PDB entry 7YNA | electron microscopy, 3.64 A resolution | chains A and B of the 3 polymer chains in the assembly

[Chain A]
Molecule: CRISPR-associated RAMP family protein
Source organism: Desulfonema ishimotonii
UniProtKB: A0A401FT36 (A0A401FT36_9DELT); residues 1-1601 here = UniProt positions 1-1601
Chain sequence (1601 residues; numbered 1 to 1601; the number before each row is that of its first residue):
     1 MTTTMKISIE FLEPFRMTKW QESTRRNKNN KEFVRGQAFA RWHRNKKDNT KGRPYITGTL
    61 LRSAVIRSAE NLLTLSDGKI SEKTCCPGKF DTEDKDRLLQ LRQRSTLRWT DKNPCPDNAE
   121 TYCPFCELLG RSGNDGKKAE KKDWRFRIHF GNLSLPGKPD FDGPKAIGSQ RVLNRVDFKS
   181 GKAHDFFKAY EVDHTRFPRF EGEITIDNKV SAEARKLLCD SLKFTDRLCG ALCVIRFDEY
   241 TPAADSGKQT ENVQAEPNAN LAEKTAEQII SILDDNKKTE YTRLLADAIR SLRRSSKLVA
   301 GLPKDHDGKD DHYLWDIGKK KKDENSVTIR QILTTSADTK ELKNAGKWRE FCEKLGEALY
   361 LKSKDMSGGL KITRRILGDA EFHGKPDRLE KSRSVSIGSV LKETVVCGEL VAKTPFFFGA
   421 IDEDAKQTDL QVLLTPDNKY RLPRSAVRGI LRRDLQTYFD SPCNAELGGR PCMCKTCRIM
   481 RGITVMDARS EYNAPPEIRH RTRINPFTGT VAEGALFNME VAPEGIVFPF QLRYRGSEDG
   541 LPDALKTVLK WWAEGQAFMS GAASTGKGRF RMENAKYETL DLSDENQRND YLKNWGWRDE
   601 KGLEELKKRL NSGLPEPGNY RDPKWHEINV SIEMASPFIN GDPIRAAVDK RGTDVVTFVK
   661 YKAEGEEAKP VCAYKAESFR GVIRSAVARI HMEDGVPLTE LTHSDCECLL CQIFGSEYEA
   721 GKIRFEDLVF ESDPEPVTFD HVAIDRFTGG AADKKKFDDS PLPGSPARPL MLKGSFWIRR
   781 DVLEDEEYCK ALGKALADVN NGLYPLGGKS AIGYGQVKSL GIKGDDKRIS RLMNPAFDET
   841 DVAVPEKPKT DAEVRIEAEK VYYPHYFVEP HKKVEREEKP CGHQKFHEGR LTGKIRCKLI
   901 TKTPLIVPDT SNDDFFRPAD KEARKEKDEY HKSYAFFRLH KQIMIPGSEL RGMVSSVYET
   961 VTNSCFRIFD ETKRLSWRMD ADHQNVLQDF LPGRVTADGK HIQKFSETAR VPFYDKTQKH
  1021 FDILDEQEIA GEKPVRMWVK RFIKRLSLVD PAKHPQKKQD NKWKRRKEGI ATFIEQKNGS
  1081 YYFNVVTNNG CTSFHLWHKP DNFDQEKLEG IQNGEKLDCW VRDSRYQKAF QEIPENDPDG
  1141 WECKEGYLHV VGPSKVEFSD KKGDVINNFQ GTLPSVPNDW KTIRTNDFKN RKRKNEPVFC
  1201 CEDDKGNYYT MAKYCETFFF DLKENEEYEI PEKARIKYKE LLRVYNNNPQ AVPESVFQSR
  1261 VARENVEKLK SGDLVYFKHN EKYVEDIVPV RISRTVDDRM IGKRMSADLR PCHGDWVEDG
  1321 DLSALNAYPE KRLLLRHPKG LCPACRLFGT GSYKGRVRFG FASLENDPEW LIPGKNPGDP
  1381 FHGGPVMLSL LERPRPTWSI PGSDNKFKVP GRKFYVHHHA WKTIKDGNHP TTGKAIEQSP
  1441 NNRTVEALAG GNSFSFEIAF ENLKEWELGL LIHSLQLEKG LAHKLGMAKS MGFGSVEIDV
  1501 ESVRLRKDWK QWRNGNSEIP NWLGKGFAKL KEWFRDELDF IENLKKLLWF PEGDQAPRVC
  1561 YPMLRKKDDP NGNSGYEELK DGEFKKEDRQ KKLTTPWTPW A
Not modelled in the structure: 132-144, 239-259, 367-378, 1317-1335

[Chain B]
Molecule: crRNA
Source organism: Desulfonema ishimotonii
Sequence (47 nucleotides; row label = number of the first residue in the row; note: 1 number in that range is skipped by the numbering (no residue carries it; nothing is unmodelled there); numbers below 1 keep their minus sign (U-15 is residue -15)):
   -15 UUGAUGUCAC GGAAC
     1 AGGAACUUGA ACAACAUCGU UACUAACGAG CU
Not modelled in the structure: 24-32

[How chain A and chain B interact]
Pairs across the interface - 242 pairs, chain A then chain B:
  Glu13(A) with C-6(B), hydrogen bond to the base
  Arg16(A) with C-6(B), salt bridge to the phosphate
  Arg35(A) with A-7(B), hydrogen bond to the base; G-4(B), hydrogen bond to the base
  Gln37(A) with U-9(B), base contact
  Ala38(A) with U-9(B), base contact
  Phe39(A) with A-7(B), sugar contact
  Arg41(A) with G-13(B), salt bridge to the phosphate
  His43(A) with U-15(B), hydrogen bond to the phosphate
  Arg53(A) with U-15(B), hydrogen bond to the base
  Tyr55(A) with U-15(B), sugar contact
  Gly58(A) with U-14(B), base contact
  Thr59(A) with U-14(B), hydrogen bond to the base; A-12(B), base contact; U-9(B), base contact
  Leu60(A) with U-9(B), base contact
  Arg62(A) with A-12(B), hydrogen bond to the sugar; U-11(B), hydrogen bond to the phosphate; G-10(B), salt bridge to the phosphate
  Ser63(A) with U-9(B), hydrogen bond to the phosphate
  Arg67(A) with C-8(B), hydrogen bond to the sugar
  Lys89(A) with U-11(B), hydrogen bond to the base
  Phe90(A) with U-11(B), base contact; G-10(B), base contact
  Asp91(A) with U-11(B), hydrogen bond to the base; G-10(B), base contact
  Thr92(A) with U-11(B), hydrogen bond to the base; G-10(B), hydrogen bond to the base
  Glu93(A) with U-11(B), base contact
  Lys95(A) with G-10(B), hydrogen bond to the base
  Arg97(A) with A-12(B), salt bridge to the phosphate
  Leu98(A) with G-10(B), base contact
  Gln100(A) with G-10(B), hydrogen bond to the sugar; U-9(B), base contact
  Leu101(A) with G-10(B), base contact; U-9(B), sugar contact
  Arg102(A) with G-10(B), phosphate contact; U-9(B), salt bridge to the phosphate; C-8(B), phosphate contact
  Gln103(A) with C-8(B), hydrogen bond to the phosphate; G-5(B), base contact
  Arg104(A) with C-8(B), sugar contact
  Leu129(A) with U-11(B), sugar contact
  Phe146(A) with A-12(B), sugar contact
  Ile148(A) with A-12(B), base contact
  His149(A) with G-13(B), base contact
  Phe150(A) with U-14(B), base contact; A-12(B), hydrogen bond to the base
  Gly151(A) with U-14(B), base contact
  Asn152(A) with U-15(B), hydrogen bond to the base; U-14(B), hydrogen bond to the base
  Ser154(A) with U-15(B), hydrogen bond to the base
  Lys158(A) with U-15(B), base contact
  Arg171(A) with A-2(B), salt bridge to the phosphate
  Val172(A) with A-2(B), base contact
  Leu173(A) with A-2(B), phosphate contact
  Asn174(A) with G-4(B), hydrogen bond to the sugar; A-3(B), sugar contact; A-2(B), hydrogen bond to the phosphate; C-1(B), sugar contact
  Arg175(A) with G-4(B), sugar contact; A-3(B), phosphate contact
  Val176(A) with A-3(B), hydrogen bond to the phosphate; C-1(B), sugar contact
  Gly181(A) with C-1(B), sugar contact
  Lys182(A) with C-1(B), hydrogen bond to the sugar; A1(B), sugar contact
  Ala183(A) with C-1(B), base contact
  Asp185(A) with G-4(B), base contact
  Phe186(A) with G-4(B), base contact; A-2(B), base contact
  Phe187(A) with G-4(B), base contact
  Arg227(A) with C-6(B), hydrogen bond to the sugar
  Gly230(A) with C-6(B), phosphate contact
  Leu232(A) with C-6(B), base contact
  Phe382(A) with G-4(B), hydrogen bond to the base
  His383(A) with G-4(B), base contact
  Glu390(A) with G-10(B), hydrogen bond to the base
  Lys391(A) with G-10(B), base contact
  Ser392(A) with G-10(B), base contact
  Phe418(A) with C-1(B), phosphate contact
  Gly419(A) with A-2(B), sugar contact; C-1(B), hydrogen bond to the phosphate
  Arg444(A) with C-6(B), salt bridge to the phosphate
  Ser445(A) with A-3(B), phosphate contact; A-2(B), hydrogen bond to the phosphate
  Arg448(A) with C-6(B), hydrogen bond to the base; G-5(B), salt bridge to the phosphate; G-4(B), salt bridge to the phosphate
  Gly449(A) with A-3(B), sugar contact
  Ile450(A) with A-3(B), base contact
  Arg452(A) with G-4(B), salt bridge to the phosphate
  Arg453(A) with A-3(B), base contact
  Leu467(A) with G-5(B), base contact
  Gly468(A) with G-5(B), base contact
  Gly469(A) with C-8(B), base contact
  Pro471(A) with C-8(B), base contact
  Met480(A) with G-5(B), phosphate contact
  Arg481(A) with C-8(B), hydrogen bond to the base; G-5(B), phosphate contact
  Ile483(A) with C-6(B), base contact
  Thr484(A) with C-6(B), base contact
  Val485(A) with C-6(B), hydrogen bond to the base
  His500(A) with A5(B), sugar contact
  Arg501(A) with G3(B), base contact; A5(B), phosphate contact
  Thr502(A) with G3(B), hydrogen bond to the sugar; A4(B), sugar contact; A5(B), hydrogen bond to the phosphate
  Arg503(A) with G3(B), sugar contact
  Ile504(A) with A4(B), hydrogen bond to the phosphate
  Thr510(A) with U7(B), sugar contact
  Val511(A) with C6(B), base contact
  Leu516(A) with A5(B), base contact
  Phe517(A) with G3(B), base contact
  Met559(A) with A-3(B), base contact
  Ser560(A) with A-3(B), base contact
  Gly561(A) with C-1(B), sugar contact; A1(B), phosphate contact
  Ala562(A) with A1(B), phosphate contact
  Ala563(A) with A1(B), phosphate contact
  Ser564(A) with G2(B), hydrogen bond to the phosphate
  Asn640(A) with C6(B), phosphate contact
  Gly641(A) with A5(B), hydrogen bond to the sugar; C6(B), hydrogen bond to the phosphate
  Lys675(A) with A5(B), salt bridge to the phosphate
  Glu677(A) with A5(B), phosphate contact
  Ser678(A) with A4(B), hydrogen bond to the phosphate; A5(B), hydrogen bond to the phosphate
  Arg680(A) with G3(B), salt bridge to the phosphate
  Gly681(A) with A4(B), sugar contact
  Val682(A) with A4(B), base contact
  Arg684(A) with A4(B), salt bridge to the phosphate
  Gly715(A) with G2(B), sugar contact
  Ser716(A) with A1(B), hydrogen bond to the sugar; G2(B), sugar contact
  Glu717(A) with A1(B), base contact; G2(B), hydrogen bond to the sugar
  Glu719(A) with A1(B), hydrogen bond to the sugar
  Ala720(A) with A1(B), phosphate contact
  Gly721(A) with G2(B), phosphate contact
  His741(A) with A11(B), salt bridge to the phosphate
  Val742(A) with G9(B), sugar contact; A10(B), sugar contact; A11(B), hydrogen bond to the phosphate
  Ile744(A) with A10(B), hydrogen bond to the phosphate; C12(B), sugar contact
  Arg746(A) with A10(B), salt bridge to the phosphate
  Gly749(A) with A13(B), sugar contact
  Gly750(A) with C12(B), sugar contact
  Lys755(A) with G9(B), base contact
  Phe757(A) with G9(B), base contact
  Gly808(A) with U7(B), phosphate contact
  Lys809(A) with U7(B), phosphate contact
  Ser810(A) with U7(B), phosphate contact
  Ala811(A) with U8(B), phosphate contact
  Tyr863(A) with C15(B), hydrogen bond to the phosphate
  His865(A) with A14(B), salt bridge to the phosphate; C15(B), phosphate contact
  Pro908(A) with C12(B), phosphate contact
  Thr910(A) with A11(B), base contact
  Ser948(A) with A10(B), phosphate contact; A11(B), hydrogen bond to the phosphate
  Glu949(A) with A10(B), sugar contact; A11(B), phosphate contact; C12(B), phosphate contact
  Arg951(A) with G9(B), salt bridge to the phosphate
  Gly952(A) with A10(B), sugar contact
  Arg967(A) with U8(B), phosphate contact; G9(B), salt bridge to the phosphate
  Ile968(A) with G9(B), sugar contact; A10(B), phosphate contact
  Arg978(A) with U17(B), phosphate contact; C18(B), salt bridge to the phosphate; G19(B), salt bridge to the phosphate
  Ala981(A) with G19(B), base contact
  Arg1010(A) with U21(B), salt bridge to the phosphate; A22(B), salt bridge to the phosphate; C23(B), base contact
  Arg1125(A) with C23(B), base contact
  Lys1155(A) with G19(B), sugar contact; U20(B), hydrogen bond to the sugar
  Arg1193(A) with C23(B), salt bridge to the phosphate
  Asn1195(A) with A22(B), phosphate contact; C23(B), phosphate contact
  Glu1196(A) with U21(B), hydrogen bond to the sugar; A22(B), hydrogen bond to the phosphate
  Lys1213(A) with G19(B), phosphate contact; U20(B), salt bridge to the phosphate; U21(B), phosphate contact
  Tyr1214(A) with U21(B), hydrogen bond to the phosphate; A22(B), hydrogen bond to the phosphate
  Cys1215(A) with U21(B), hydrogen bond to the phosphate
  Tyr1245(A) with G19(B), phosphate contact
  Asn1248(A) with U17(B), hydrogen bond to the phosphate; C18(B), phosphate contact
  Gln1250(A) with A16(B), base contact; U17(B), sugar contact
  Ser1259(A) with G19(B), phosphate contact
  Val1290(A) with G19(B), sugar contact
  Arg1291(A) with U20(B), phosphate contact
  Ile1292(A) with G19(B), base contact
  Arg1294(A) with U17(B), salt bridge to the phosphate; C18(B), salt bridge to the phosphate
  Gly1349(A) with U8(B), sugar contact
  Thr1350(A) with U7(B), hydrogen bond to the sugar; U8(B), sugar contact
  Gly1351(A) with U7(B), base contact; U8(B), sugar contact
  Tyr1353(A) with U7(B), sugar contact
  Lys1354(A) with U7(B), phosphate contact
  Gly1355(A) with U8(B), phosphate contact
  Leu1390(A) with A14(B), base contact
  Leu1391(A) with A13(B), base contact; A14(B), phosphate contact
  Glu1392(A) with A13(B), hydrogen bond to the sugar; A14(B), phosphate contact
  Arg1393(A) with A13(B), hydrogen bond to the base; A14(B), sugar contact
  Pro1394(A) with A13(B), sugar contact
  Arg1395(A) with A14(B), hydrogen bond to the base; C15(B), sugar contact
  Thr1397(A) with A16(B), hydrogen bond to the phosphate
  Trp1398(A) with C15(B), phosphate contact; A16(B), phosphate contact
  Tyr1415(A) with A13(B), hydrogen bond to the phosphate; A14(B), hydrogen bond to the phosphate
  Arg1443(A) with C12(B), base contact; A13(B), base contact
  Gly1486(A) with C12(B), phosphate contact; A13(B), phosphate contact
  Met1487(A) with C12(B), phosphate contact; A13(B), phosphate contact
  Ala1488(A) with A13(B), hydrogen bond to the phosphate
  Lys1489(A) with A13(B), salt bridge to the phosphate
  Ser1490(A) with A14(B), phosphate contact
  Tyr1561(A) with A14(B), hydrogen bond to the phosphate
  Leu1564(A) with C15(B), sugar contact; A16(B), base contact
  Tyr1576(A) with A14(B), hydrogen bond to the sugar; C15(B), hydrogen bond to the phosphate
  Glu1577(A) with A16(B), hydrogen bond to the base
Also at the interface, not in a pair above, chain A (205 interface residues in all): Thr57, Gly130, Arg131, Pro386, Leu389, Phe417, Pro443, Ala446, Glu466, Gly509, Ala515, Asp642, Pro643, Phe714, Tyr718, Asp740, Ala743, Ala751, Lys756, Pro805, Gly807, Ile906, Met953, Ser956, Leu987, Arg1045, Ser1124, Ala1251, Ser1352, Lys1413, Lys1484, Pro1562, Lys1580

[Overview]
Chain A and chain B form an interface of 205 and 38 residues respectively, with 67 hydrogen bonds and 27 salt
bridges. Polar contacts include Glu13(A)-C-6(B), Arg35(A)-A-7(B) and Arg35(A)-G-4(B).
Chain A is CRISPR-associated RAMP family protein and chain B is crRNA, both from Desulfonema ishimotonii; the
structure, Cryo-EM structure of Cas7-11-crRNA bound to target RNA-1, was determined by electron microscopy,
deposited together with 7YN9, 7YNB, 7YNC and 7YND.
